PDB entry 3BG4 | X-ray diffraction, 2.50 A resolution | chains A and B of the 4 polymer chains in the assembly

== Chain A ==
Name: Chymotrypsin A chain A
Organism: Bos taurus
Notes: EC 3.4.21.1
UniProtKB: P00766 (CTRA_BOVIN); numbering as in UniProt (aligned over 1-13)
Sequence (13 residues; each row starts with the number of its first residue):
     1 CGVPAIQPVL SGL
Unresolved in the structure: 12-13

== Chain B ==
Name: Chymotrypsin A chain B
Organism: Bos taurus
Notes: EC 3.4.21.1
UniProtKB: P00766 (CTRA_BOVIN); residues 16-146 here = UniProt positions 16-146
Sequence (131 residues; numbered 16 to 146; the number before each row is that of its first residue):
    16 IVNGEEAVPG SWPWQVSLQD KTGFHFCGGS LINENWVVTA AHCGVTTSDV VVAGEFDQGS
    76 SSEKIQKLKI AKVFKNSKYN SLTINNDITL LKLSTAASFS QTVSAVCLPS ASDDFAAGTT
   136 CVTTGWGLTR Y
Swiss-Prot annotation at these positions:
  - active site (Charge relay system): His57, Asp102
Cystine bridges: Cys42-Cys58

== Interface between chain A and chain B ==
Pairs across the interface (20):
  Cys1(A) - Ala120(B)
  Cys1(A) - Val121(B)
  Cys1(A) - Cys122(B)  disulfide
  Gly2(A) - Trp29(B)
  Gly2(A) - Ala120(B)  hydrogen bond (backbone-backbone)
  Gly2(A) - Cys122(B)
  Pro4(A) - Ser26(B)
  Pro4(A) - Pro28(B)
  Pro4(A) - Trp29(B)  hydrophobic
  Ala5(A) - Gln116(B)
  Ile6(A) - Pro24(B)
  Ile6(A) - Gly25(B)
  Ile6(A) - Ser26(B)
  Gln7(A) - Ser26(B)
  Pro8(A) - Ser26(B)
  Pro8(A) - Trp27(B)  hydrophobic
  Val9(A) - Val23(B)  hydrophobic
  Leu10(A) - Glu20(B)
  Leu10(A) - Val137(B)  hydrophobic
  Ser11(A) - Glu20(B)  hydrogen bond
Other interface residues (no listed pair), chain B (14 interface residues in all): Thr117
Disulfides between the chains: Cys1(A)-Cys122(B)

== Overview ==
Chain A and chain B form an interface of 10 and 14 residues respectively, with 1 disulfide bond and 2 hydrogen
bonds. Polar pairs include Ser11(A)-Glu20(B) and Gly2(A)-Ala120(B). UniProt lists active-site residues
His57(B) and Asp102(B) on chain B.
Here chain A is Chymotrypsin A chain A and chain B is Chymotrypsin A chain B, both from Bos taurus. Entry 3BG4
(The crystal structure of guamerin in complex with chymotrypsin and the development of an elastase-specific
inhibitor) was determined by X-ray diffraction.
